9JO5 - chains J and K of the 11 polymer chains in the assembly; structure by electron microscopy, 2.80 A resolution.

[Chain J]
Molecule: 146-nt DNA strand
Organism: Escherichia coli K-12
Sequence (146 nucleotides; each row starts with the number of its first residue):
     1 ATCGGATGTA TATATCTGAC ACGTGCCTGG AGACTAGGGA GTAATCCCCT TGGCGGTTAA
    61 AACGCGGGGG ACAGCGCGTA CGTGCGTTTA AGCGGTGCTA GAGCTGTCTA CGACCAATTG
   121 AGCGGCCTCG GCACCGGGAT TCTCGA

[Chain K]
Molecule: ISWI chromatin-remodeling complex ATPase ISW1
Organism: Saccharomyces cerevisiae S288C
Notes: EC 3.6.4.-
UniProtKB: P38144 (ISW1_YEAST); residues 69-1129 here = UniProt positions 69-1129
Sequence (1061 residues; each row starts with the number of its first residue):
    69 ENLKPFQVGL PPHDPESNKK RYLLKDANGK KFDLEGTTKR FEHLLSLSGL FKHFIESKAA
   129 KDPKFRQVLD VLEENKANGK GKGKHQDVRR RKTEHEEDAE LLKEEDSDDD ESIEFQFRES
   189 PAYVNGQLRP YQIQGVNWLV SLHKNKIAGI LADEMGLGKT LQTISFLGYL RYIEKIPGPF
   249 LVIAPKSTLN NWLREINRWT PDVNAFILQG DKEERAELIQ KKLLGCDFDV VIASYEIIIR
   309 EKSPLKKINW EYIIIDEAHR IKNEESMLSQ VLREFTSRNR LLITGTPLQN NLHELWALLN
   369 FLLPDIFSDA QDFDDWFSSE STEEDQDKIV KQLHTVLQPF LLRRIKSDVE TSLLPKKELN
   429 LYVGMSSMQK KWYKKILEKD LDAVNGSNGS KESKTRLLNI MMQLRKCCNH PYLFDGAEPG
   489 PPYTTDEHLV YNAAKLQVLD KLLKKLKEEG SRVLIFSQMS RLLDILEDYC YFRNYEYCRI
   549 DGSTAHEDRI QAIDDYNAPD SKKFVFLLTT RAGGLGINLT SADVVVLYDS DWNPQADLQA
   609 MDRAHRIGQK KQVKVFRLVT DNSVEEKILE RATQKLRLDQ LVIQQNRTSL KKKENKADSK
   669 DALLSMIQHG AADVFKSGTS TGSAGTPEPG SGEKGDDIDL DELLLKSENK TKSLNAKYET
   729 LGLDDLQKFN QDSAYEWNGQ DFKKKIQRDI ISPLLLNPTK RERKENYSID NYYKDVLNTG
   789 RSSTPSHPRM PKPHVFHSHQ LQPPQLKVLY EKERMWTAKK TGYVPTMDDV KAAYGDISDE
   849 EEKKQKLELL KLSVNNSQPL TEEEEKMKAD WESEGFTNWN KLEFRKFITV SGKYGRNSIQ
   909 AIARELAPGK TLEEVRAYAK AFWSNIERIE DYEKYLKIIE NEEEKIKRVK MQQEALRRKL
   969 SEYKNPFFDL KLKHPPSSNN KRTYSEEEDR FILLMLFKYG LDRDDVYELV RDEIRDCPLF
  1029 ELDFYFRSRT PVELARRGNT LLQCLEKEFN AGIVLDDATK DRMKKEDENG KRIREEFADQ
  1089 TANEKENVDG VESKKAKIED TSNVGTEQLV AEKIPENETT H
Disordered / not traced: 69-81, 144-182, 686-702, 746-1129
Curated features (UniProtKB/Swiss-Prot):
  - motif: Asp324 to His327 (DEAH box)
  - binding site (ATP): Asp221 to Thr228
  - modified residue: Thr694 (Phosphothreonine), Ser846 (Phosphoserine)
  - mutagenesis: Lys227 (K227A: Abolishes ATPase activity)
Ion coordination: Mg2+: Glu325 (together with ADP)
Ligand contacts: ADP (adenosine-5'-diphosphate): Gln195, Leu196, Arg197, Gln200, Met223, Gly224, Leu225, Gly226, Lys227, Thr228, Leu229, Glu263, Arg266, Trp267, Glu325, Asn586, Ile615

[How chain J and chain K interact]
Residue-residue contacts - 15 pairs, chain J then chain K:
  DC54(J) - Arg579(K)  salt bridge to the phosphate
  DG55(J) - Arg579(K)  phosphate contact
  DG55(J) - Ala580(K)  phosphate contact
  DG56(J) - Lys254(K)  sugar contact
  DG56(J) - Ser255(K)  phosphate contact
  DG56(J) - Glu304(K)  phosphate contact
  DG56(J) - His554(K)  salt bridge to the phosphate
  DT57(J) - Lys254(K)  salt bridge to the phosphate
  DT57(J) - Ser302(K)  hydrogen bond to the phosphate
  DT57(J) - Ile305(K)  phosphate contact
  DT58(J) - Gly278(K)  phosphate contact
  DT58(J) - Lys280(K)  sugar contact
  DT58(J) - Arg283(K)  salt bridge to the phosphate
  DT58(J) - Arg308(K)  sugar contact
  DA59(J) - Lys280(K)  salt bridge to the phosphate
Other interface residues (no listed pair), chain J (7 interface residues in all): DG53
Other interface residues (no listed pair), chain K (14 interface residues in all): Asp279, Arg557

[In short]
The interface between chain J and chain K involves 7 residues on one side and 14 on the other, with 1 hydrogen
bond and 5 salt bridges. Polar contacts include DT57(J)-Ser302(K), DC54(J)-Arg579(K) and DG56(J)-His554(K).
Bound to chain K: ADP.
Chain J is a 146-nt DNA strand (Escherichia coli K-12) and chain K is ISWI chromatin-remodeling complex ATPase
ISW1 (Saccharomyces cerevisiae S288C); the structure, Structure of isw1-nucleosome complex in ADP-B state, was
determined by electron microscopy together with 9JNT, 9JNU, 9JNV, 9JO2, 9LIU and 9LJ2 from the same study.
